PDB entry 9DHM | X-ray diffraction, 3.21 A resolution | chain A

Chain A:
Molecule: L-tyrosine/L-tryptophan isonitrile synthase family protein
Organism: Photorhabdus luminescens
UniProtKB: A0A6L9JF41 (A0A6L9JF41_PHOLM); numbering as in UniProt (aligned over 11-325)
Chain sequence (315 residues; numbered 11 to 325; the number before each row is that of its first residue):
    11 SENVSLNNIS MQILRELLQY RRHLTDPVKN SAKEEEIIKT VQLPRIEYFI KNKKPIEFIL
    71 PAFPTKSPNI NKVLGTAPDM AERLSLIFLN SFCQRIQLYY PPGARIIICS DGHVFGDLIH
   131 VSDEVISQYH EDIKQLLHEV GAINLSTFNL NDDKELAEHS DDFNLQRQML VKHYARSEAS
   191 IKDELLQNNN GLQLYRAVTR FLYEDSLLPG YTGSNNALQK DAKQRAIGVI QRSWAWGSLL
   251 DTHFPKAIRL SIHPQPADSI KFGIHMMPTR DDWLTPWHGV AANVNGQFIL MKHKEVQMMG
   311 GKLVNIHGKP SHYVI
Disordered / not traced: 218-224
Differences from the reference sequence: conflict A167 (Cys in A0A6L9JF41)
Residues lining bound ligands: tyrosine isonitrile (I3J; (2S)-3-(4-hydroxyphenyl)-2-isocyanopropanoic acid): P74, T75, K76, S77, P78, F125, I129, F211, L212, D215, S243, H263, T285, W287, H288

Summary:
Bound to chain A: tyrosine isonitrile.
Chain A is L-tyrosine/L-tryptophan isonitrile synthase family protein (Photorhabdus luminescens); the
structure, Crystal structure of PIsnA complexed with an isonitrile product, was determined by X-ray
diffraction (same publication as 9DH4 and 9DHN).
